Entry 1FCN (X-ray diffraction, 2.35 A resolution); this record covers chain A.

== Chain A ==
Protein: Beta-lactamase
From: Escherichia coli
Notes: EC 3.5.2.6
UniProt: P00811 (AMPC_ECOLI); residues 1-358 here correspond to UniProt positions 20-377 (UniProt number = residue number + 19)
Amino-acid sequence (358 residues; row label = number of the first residue in the row):
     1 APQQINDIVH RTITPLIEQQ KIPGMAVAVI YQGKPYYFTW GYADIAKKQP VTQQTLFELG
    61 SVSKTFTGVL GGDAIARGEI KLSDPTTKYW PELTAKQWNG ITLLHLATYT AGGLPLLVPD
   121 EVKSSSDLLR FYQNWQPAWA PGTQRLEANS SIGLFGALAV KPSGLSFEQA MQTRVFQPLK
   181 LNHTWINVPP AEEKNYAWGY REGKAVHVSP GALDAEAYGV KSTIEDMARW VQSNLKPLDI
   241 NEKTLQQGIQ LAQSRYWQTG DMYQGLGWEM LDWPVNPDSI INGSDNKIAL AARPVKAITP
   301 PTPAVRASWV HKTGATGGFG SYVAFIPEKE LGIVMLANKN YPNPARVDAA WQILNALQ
Not modelled in the structure: 282-287
Sequence notes: engineered mutation Leu117 (Gln136 in P00811), Glu147 (Tyr166 in P00811)
Covalently attached groups: LORACABEF (Open form) (LOR) linked to Ser61
Residues lining bound ligands: LORACABEF (Open form) (LOR): Gly60, Leu116, Leu117, Glu147, Asn149, Tyr218, Gly314, Ala315, Thr316, Asn340, Asn343
Swiss-Prot annotation at these positions:
  - active site: Ser61 (Acyl-ester intermediate)
  - binding site (a beta-lactam): Ser61, Asn149, Ala315, Asn340

== Summary ==
LORACABEF (Open form) is covalently linked to Ser61. From UniProt: active-site residue Ser61 and 4
beta-lactam-binding residues.
Chain A is Beta-lactamase (Escherichia coli); the structure, Crystal Structure of the E. Coli AMPC
Beta-Lactamase Mutant Q120L/Y150E Covalently Acylated with the Substrate Beta-Lactam ..., was determined by
X-ray diffraction (same publication as 1FCM and 1FCO).
